Entry 2F54 (X-ray diffraction, 2.70 A resolution); this record covers chains A and D of the 5 polymer chains in the assembly.

== Chain A ==
Protein: HLA class I histocompatibility antigen
Organism: Homo sapiens
Notes: fragment: alpha 1, alpha 2, alpha 3, residues 25-298
UniProt: P01892 (1A02_HUMAN); residues 1-274 here correspond to UniProt positions 25-298 (UniProt number = residue number + 24)
Amino-acid sequence (274 residues; each row starts with the number of its first residue):
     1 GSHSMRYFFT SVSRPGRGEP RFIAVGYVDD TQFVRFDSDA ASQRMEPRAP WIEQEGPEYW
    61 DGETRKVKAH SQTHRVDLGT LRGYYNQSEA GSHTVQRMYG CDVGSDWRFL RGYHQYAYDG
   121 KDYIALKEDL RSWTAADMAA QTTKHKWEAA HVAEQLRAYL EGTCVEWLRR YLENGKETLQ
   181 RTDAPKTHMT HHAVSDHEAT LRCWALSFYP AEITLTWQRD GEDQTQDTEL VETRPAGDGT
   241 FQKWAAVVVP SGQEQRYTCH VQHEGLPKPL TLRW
Cystine bridges: Cys101-Cys164, Cys203-Cys259
Reported in the primary citation:
  - conformationally variable residues (side-chain flip): Gln155

== Chain D ==
Protein: T-cell receptor alpha chain
Organism: Homo sapiens
UniProt: Q6PIZ8 (Q6PIZ8_HUMAN); aligned to UniProt positions 42-227 over residues 20-205 (the alignment contains insertions or deletions, so no single offset holds)
Amino-acid sequence (206 residues; each row starts with the number of its first residue; numbering starts at 0):
     0 KQQVTQIPAA LSVPEGENLV LNCSFTDSAI YNLQWFRQDP GGKLTSLLLI QSSQREQTSG
    60 RLNASLDKSA GSSTLYIAAS QPGDSATYLC AVRPTSGGSY IPTFGRGTSL IVHPYIQNPD
   120 PAVYQLRDSK SSDKSVCLFT DFDSQTNVSQ SKDSDVYITD KCVLDMRSMD FKSNSAVAWS
   180 NKSDFACANA FNNSIIPEDT FFPSPE
Unresolved in the structure: 0
Cystine bridges: Cys22-Cys89, Cys136-Cys186

== How chain A and chain D interact ==
Residue-residue contacts (14):
  Arg65(A) - Gly97(D)  hydrogen bond (side chain-backbone)
  Arg65(A) - Ser98(D)
  Lys66(A) - Gly97(D)
  Lys66(A) - Tyr99(D)
  Ala69(A) - Tyr99(D)
  Ala150(A) - Gln50(D)  hydrogen bond (backbone-side chain)
  His151(A) - Gln50(D)
  His151(A) - Gln53(D)  hydrogen bond
  Glu154(A) - Ser52(D)
  Glu154(A) - Gln53(D)  hydrogen bond
  Gln155(A) - Tyr30(D)
  Gln155(A) - Gln50(D)
  Gln155(A) - Ser51(D)  hydrogen bond
  Gln155(A) - Ser52(D)  hydrogen bond
Other interface residues (no listed pair), chain A (9 interface residues in all): Gly62, Ala149

== Summary ==
9 residues of chain A and 8 residues of chain D are in contact, with 6 hydrogen bonds. Among the polar pairs
are Arg65(A)-Gly97(D), Ala150(A)-Gln50(D) and His151(A)-Gln53(D). The paper reports conformational variability
at Gln155(A).
Here chain A is HLA class I histocompatibility antigen and chain D is T-cell receptor alpha chain, both from
Homo sapiens. Entry 2F54 (Directed evolution of human T cell receptor CDR2 residues by phage display
dramatically enhances affinity for ...) was determined by X-ray diffraction together with 2F53 from the same
study.
